5O86 - chain A; structure by X-ray diffraction, 1.69 A resolution.

== Chain A ==
Molecule: Deoxyribodipyrimidine photolyase
From: Methanosarcina mazei Go1
Notes: EC 4.1.99.3
UniProtKB: Q8PYK9 (Q8PYK9_METMA); residues 1-464 here = UniProt positions 1-464
Chain sequence (484 residues; row label = number of the first residue in the row; numbers below 1 keep their minus sign (Met-19 is residue -19)):
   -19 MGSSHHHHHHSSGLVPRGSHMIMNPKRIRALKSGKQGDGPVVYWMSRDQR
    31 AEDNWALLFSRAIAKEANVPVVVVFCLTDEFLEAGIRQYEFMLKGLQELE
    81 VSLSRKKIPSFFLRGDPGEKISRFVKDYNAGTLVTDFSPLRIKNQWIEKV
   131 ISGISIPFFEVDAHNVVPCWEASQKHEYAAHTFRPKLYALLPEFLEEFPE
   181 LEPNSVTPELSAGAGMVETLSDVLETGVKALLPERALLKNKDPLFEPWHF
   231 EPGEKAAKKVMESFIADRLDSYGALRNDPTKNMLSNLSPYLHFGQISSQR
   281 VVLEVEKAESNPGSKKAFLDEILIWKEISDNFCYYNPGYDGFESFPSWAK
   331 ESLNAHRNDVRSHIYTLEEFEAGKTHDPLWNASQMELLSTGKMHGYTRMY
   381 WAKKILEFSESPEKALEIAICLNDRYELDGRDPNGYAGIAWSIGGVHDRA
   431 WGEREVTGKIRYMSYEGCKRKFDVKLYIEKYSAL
Unresolved in the structure: -19 to 2, 189-197, 463-464
Construct notes: initiating methionine (-19); expression tag (-18 to 0); engineered mutation Thr377 (Met in Q8PYK9), Phe388 (Trp in Q8PYK9)
Small-molecule neighbours: FAD (flavin-adenine dinucleotide): Tyr252, Leu264, Ser265, Asn266, Leu267, Ser268, Leu271, Phe298, Glu301, Ile302, Trp305, Lys306, Ser309, Lys372, Met373, Gly375, Arg378, Met379, Ala382, Asn403, Asp409, Gly410, Asp412, Asn414, Gly415, Gly418, Ile419, Ser422

== Summary ==
Ligands of chain A: flavin-adenine dinucleotide.
Chain A is Deoxyribodipyrimidine photolyase (Methanosarcina mazei Go1); the structure, Mutant of claas II CPD
photolyase from Methanosarcina mazei - W388F, was determined by X-ray diffraction, deposited together with
5O8D and 5O8E.
